9GYJ - chains A and B; structure by X-ray diffraction, 1.90 A resolution.

Chain A:
Molecule: Vitamin D3 receptor A
Organism: Danio rerio
Reference sequence: Q9PTN2 (VDRA_DANRE); numbering as in UniProt (aligned over 156-453)
Chain sequence (302 residues; each row starts with the number of its first residue):
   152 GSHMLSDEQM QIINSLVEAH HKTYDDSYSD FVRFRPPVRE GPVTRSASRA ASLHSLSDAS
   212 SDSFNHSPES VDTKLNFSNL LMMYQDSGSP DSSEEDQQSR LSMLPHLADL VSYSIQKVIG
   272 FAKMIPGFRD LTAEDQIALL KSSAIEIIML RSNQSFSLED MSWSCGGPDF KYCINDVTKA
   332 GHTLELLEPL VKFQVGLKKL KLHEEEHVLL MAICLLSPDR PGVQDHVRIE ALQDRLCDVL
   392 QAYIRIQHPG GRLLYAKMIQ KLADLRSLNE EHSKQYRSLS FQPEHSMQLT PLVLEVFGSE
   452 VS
Disordered / not traced: 152-154, 191-250, 453
Sequence notes: expression tag (152-155)
Residues lining bound ligands: A1IQN ((1R,3S,5Z)-5-[(2E)-2-[(1R,3AS,7AR)-7A-methyl-1-[(2R)-5-trimethylsilylpent-4-yn-2-yl]-2,3,3A,5,6,7-hexahydro-1H-inden-4-ylidene]ethylidene]-4-methylidene-cyclohexane-1,3-diol): Tyr175, Tyr179, Phe182, Leu255, Leu258, Ala259, Leu261, Val262, Ser265, Ile296, Ile299, Met300, Arg302, Ser303, Ser306, Trp314, Cys316, Tyr323, Val328, Ala331, His333, Leu337, Leu338, Leu341, His423, Tyr427, Leu430, Leu440
Swiss-Prot annotation at these positions:
  - region: Lys274 to Lys292 (Interaction with coactivator LXXLL motif)
  - motif: Pro442 to Ser450 (9aaTAD)
  - binding site (calcitriol): Tyr175, Ser265, Arg302, Ser306, His333, His423

Chain B:
Molecule: Nuclear receptor coactivator 2
Reference sequence: Q15596 (NCOA2_HUMAN); numbering as in UniProt (aligned over 686-698)
Chain sequence (13 residues; each row starts with the number of its first residue):
   686 KHKILHRLLQ DSS
Disordered / not traced: 696-698

Interface between chain A and chain B:
Pairs across the interface - 27 pairs, chain A then chain B:
  Ile270(A) - Leu690(B)  hydrophobic
  Ile270(A) - Leu693(B)  hydrophobic
  Ile270(A) - Leu694(B)  hydrophobic
  Lys274(A) - Leu693(B)  hydrogen bond (side chain-backbone)
  Lys274(A) - Leu694(B)
  Lys274(A) - Gln695(B)
  Phe279(A) - Leu694(B)  hydrophobic
  Arg280(A) - Leu694(B)
  Arg280(A) - Gln695(B)  hydrogen bond
  Ala284(A) - His691(B)
  Gln287(A) - Leu694(B)
  Ile288(A) - His687(B)
  Ile288(A) - Leu690(B)  hydrophobic
  Ile288(A) - His691(B)
  Ile288(A) - Leu694(B)  hydrophobic
  Leu291(A) - Leu694(B)  hydrophobic
  Lys292(A) - His687(B)  hydrogen bond
  Pro442(A) - Ile689(B)  hydrophobic
  Leu443(A) - Ile689(B)  hydrophobic
  Glu446(A) - His687(B)
  Glu446(A) - Lys688(B)  hydrogen bond (side chain-backbone)
  Glu446(A) - Ile689(B)  hydrogen bond (side chain-backbone)
  Glu446(A) - Leu690(B)  hydrogen bond (side chain-backbone)
  Glu451(A) - Lys686(B)
  Glu451(A) - His687(B)
  Val452(A) - Lys686(B)  hydrogen bond (backbone-side chain)
  Val452(A) - His687(B)
Interface residues without a listed pair, chain A (16 interface residues in all): Gln267, Val447

Overview:
16 residues of chain A and 9 residues of chain B are in contact, with 7 hydrogen bonds. Among the polar pairs
are Lys274(A)-Leu693(B), Arg280(A)-Gln695(B) and Lys292(A)-His687(B). Chain A binds compound A1IQN. UniProt
lists 6 calcitriol-binding residues on chain A.
Chain A is Vitamin D3 receptor A (Danio rerio) and chain B is Nuclear receptor coactivator 2; the structure,
Vitamin D receptor in complex with Sila-c, was determined by X-ray diffraction together with 9GY8, 9GYA, 9GYC
and 9GYK from the same study.
